7CGP - chains E and H of the 15 polymer chains in the assembly; structure by electron microscopy, 3.70 A resolution.

# Chain E
Name: Mitochondrial import inner membrane translocase subunit Tim9
Organism: Homo sapiens
Reference sequence: Q9Y5J7 (TIM9_HUMAN); numbering as in UniProt (aligned over 1-89)
Chain sequence (89 residues; numbered 1 to 89; the number before each row is that of its first residue):
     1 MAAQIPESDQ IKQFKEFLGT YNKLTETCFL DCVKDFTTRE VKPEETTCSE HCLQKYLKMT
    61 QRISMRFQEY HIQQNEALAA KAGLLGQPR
Not modelled in the structure: 1-9, 76-89
Swiss-Prot annotation at these positions:
  - motif: Cys-28 to Cys-52 (Twin CX3C motif)
  - modified residue: Ala-2 (N-acetylalanine)
Disulfides: Cys-28/Cys-52, Cys-32/Cys-48

# Chain H
Name: Mitochondrial import inner membrane translocase subunit Tim10
Organism: Homo sapiens
Reference sequence: P62072 (TIM10_HUMAN); residues 1-90 here = UniProt positions 1-90
Chain sequence (90 residues; numbered 1 to 90; the number before each row is that of its first residue):
     1 MDPLRAQQLA AELEVEMMAD MYNRMTSACH RKCVPPHYKE AELSKGESVC LDRCVSKYLD
    61 IHERMGKKLT ELSMQDEELM KRVQQSSGPA
Not modelled in the structure: 1-5, 76-90
Disulfides: Cys-29/Cys-54, Cys-33/Cys-50

# Chain E / chain H interface
Residue-residue contacts - 24 pairs, chain E then chain H:
  Glu-26(E) with Arg-31(H), salt bridge
  Thr-27(E) with His-30(H), hydrogen bond; Arg-31(H); Tyr-38(H)
  Asp-31(E) with Pro-36(H); Tyr-38(H), hydrogen bond
  His-51(E) with Tyr-38(H), hydrogen bond (side chain-backbone); Lys-39(H); Ala-41(H)
  Cys-52(E) with Tyr-38(H), hydrophobic
  Lys-55(E) with Glu-40(H), hydrogen bond (side chain-backbone); Ala-41(H); Glu-42(H), hydrogen bond (side chain-backbone); Leu-43(H); Ser-44(H)
  Met-59(E) with His-30(H)
  Arg-62(E) with Leu-43(H)
  Ile-63(E) with Thr-26(H); Leu-51(H), hydrophobic
  Ser-64(E) with Tyr-22(H)
  Arg-66(E) with Asp-52(H), salt bridge
  Phe-67(E) with Met-18(H), hydrophobic; Tyr-22(H), hydrophobic
  Tyr-70(E) with Leu-59(H), hydrophobic
Other interface residues (no listed pair), chain E (17 interface residues in all): Gln-54, Tyr-56, Lys-58, Thr-60
Other interface residues (no listed pair), chain H (19 interface residues in all): Glu-47, Ser-48, Val-55

# Summary
Chain E and chain H form an interface of 17 and 19 residues respectively, with 5 hydrogen bonds and 2 salt
bridges. Polar pairs include Glu-26(E)/Arg-31(H), Arg-66(E)/Asp-52(H) and Thr-27(E)/His-30(H).
Chain E is Mitochondrial import inner membrane translocase subunit Tim9 and chain H is Mitochondrial import
inner membrane translocase subunit Tim10, both from Homo sapiens; the structure, Cryo-EM structure of the
human mitochondrial translocase TIM22 complex at 3.7 angstrom, was determined by electron microscopy.
